PDB entry 8AA2 | electron microscopy, 3.10 A resolution | chains B and I of the 8 polymer chains in the assembly

Chain B:
Name: SusD homolog
Organism: Bacteroides thetaiotaomicron VPI-5482
UniProt: Q8A6W4 (Q8A6W4_BACTN); residues -17 to 552 here correspond to UniProt positions 1-570 (UniProt number = residue number + 18)
Sequence (570 residues; row label = number of the first residue in the row; numbers below 1 keep their minus sign (Met-17 is residue -17)):
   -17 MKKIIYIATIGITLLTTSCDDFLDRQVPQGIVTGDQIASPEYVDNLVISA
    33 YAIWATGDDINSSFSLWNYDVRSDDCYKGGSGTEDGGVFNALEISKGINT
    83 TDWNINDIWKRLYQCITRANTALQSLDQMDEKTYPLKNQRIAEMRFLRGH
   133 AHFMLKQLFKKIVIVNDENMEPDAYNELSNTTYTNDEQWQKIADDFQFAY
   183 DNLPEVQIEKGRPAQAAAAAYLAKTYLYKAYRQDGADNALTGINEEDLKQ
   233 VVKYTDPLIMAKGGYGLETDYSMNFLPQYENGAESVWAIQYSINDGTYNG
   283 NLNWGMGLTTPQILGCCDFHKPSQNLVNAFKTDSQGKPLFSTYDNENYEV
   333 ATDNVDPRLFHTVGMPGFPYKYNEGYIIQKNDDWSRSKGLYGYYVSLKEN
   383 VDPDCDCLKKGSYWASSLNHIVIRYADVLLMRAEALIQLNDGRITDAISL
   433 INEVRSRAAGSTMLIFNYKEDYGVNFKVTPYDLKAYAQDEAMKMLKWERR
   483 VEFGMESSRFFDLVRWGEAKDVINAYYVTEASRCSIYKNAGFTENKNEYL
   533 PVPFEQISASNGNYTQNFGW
Disordered / not traced: -17 to 1
Cystine bridges: Cys387-Cys389
Ion coordination: Mg2+: Glu262, Tyr273, Ser399, Asn401 (shared with 1 residue of chain A)
Residues lining bound ligands: beta-D-fructofuranose (FRU): Asp41, Ile42, Asn43, Asp67, Gly68, Phe71, Trp85, Leu290, Cys298, Phe301, Arg368, Tyr395

Chain I:
Name: SusC homolog
Organism: Bacteroides thetaiotaomicron VPI-5482
UniProt: Q8A6W3 (Q8A6W3_BACTN); residues -24 to 1016 here correspond to UniProt positions 1-1041 (UniProt number = residue number + 25)
Sequence (1041 residues; row label = number of the first residue in the row; numbers below 1 keep their minus sign (Met-24 is residue -24)):
   -24 MPGIMKNKKLLCSVCFLFAFMSALWGQNITVKGNVTSKTDGQPIIGASVV
    26 ETTATTNGTITDFDGNFTLSVPVNSTLKITYIGYKPVTVKAAAIVNVLLE
    76 EDTQMVDEVVVTGYTTQRKADLTGAVSVVKVDEIQKQGENNPVKALQGRV
   126 PGMNITADGNPSGSATVRIRGIGTLNNNDPLYIIDGVPTKAGMHELNGND
   176 IESIQVLKDAASASIYGSRAANGVIIITTKQGKKGQIKINFDASVSASMY
   226 QSKMNVLNTEQYGRAMWQAYVNDGENPNGNALGYAYNWGYNADGNPVLYG
   276 MTLSKYLDSKNTMPVADTDWFDEITRTGVIQQYNLSVSNGSEKGSSFFSL
   326 GYYKNLGVIKDTDFDRFSARMNSDYKLIDDILTIGQHFTLNRTSEVQAPG
   376 GIIETALDIPSAIPVYASDGSWGGPVGGWPDRRNPRAVLEYNKDNRYTYW
   426 RMFGDAYVNLTPFKGFNLRSTFGLDYANKQARYFTYPYQEGTQTNNGKSA
   476 VEAKQEHWTKWMWNAIATYQLEVGKHRGDVMIGMELNREDDSHFSGYKED
   526 FSILTPDYMWPDAGSGTAQAYGAGEGYSLVSFFGKMNYSYADRYLLSLTL
   576 RRDGSSRFGKNHRYATFPSVSLGWRITQENFMKELTWLDDLKLRASWGQT
   626 GNQEISNLARYTIYAPNYGTTDSFGGQSYGTAYDITGSNGGGVLPSGFKR
   676 NQIGNDNIKWETTTQTNVGIDFSLFKQSLYGSLEYYYKKATDILTEMAGV
   726 GVLGEGGSRWINSGAMKNQGFEFNLGYRNKTAFGLTYDLNGNISTYRNEI
   776 LELPETVAANGKFGGNGVKSVVGHTYGAQVGYIADGIFKSQDEVDNHATQ
   826 EGAAVGRIRYRDIDHNGVIDERDQNWIYDPTPSFSYGLNIYLEYKNFDLT
   876 MFWQGVQGVDIISDVKKKSDFWSASNVGFLNKGTRLLNAWSPTNPNSDIP
   926 ALTRSDTNNEQRVSTYFVENGSFLKLRNIQLGYTVPAVISKKMRMDRLRF
   976 YCSAQNLLTIKSKNFTGEDPENPNFSYPIPVNITFGLNIGF
Disordered / not traced: -24 to 92
Ion coordination: Mg2+ site 1: Asn664 (shared with 4 residues of chain J); Mg2+ site 2: Asp837, Asp839, Asn841, Val843, Asp848
Residues lining bound ligands:
  - beta-D-fructofuranose (FRU), molecule 1: Ala166, Gly167, His169, Glu170, Gln372, Tyr422, Tyr424, Lys454, Lys479, Glu481, Trp483
  - beta-D-fructofuranose (FRU), molecule 2: Glu379, Thr380, Asp383, Asp406, Arg407, Phe649, Gln652, Asn901, Val902

Chain B / chain I interface:
Pairs across the interface (12; chain B residue first):
  Val9(B) - Asp532(I)
  Gln11(B) - Asp532(I)
  Gln11(B) - Trp535(I)
  Gly12(B) - Asp532(I)  hydrogen bond (backbone-backbone)
  Gly12(B) - Tyr533(I)
  Gly12(B) - Ala538(I)
  Ile13(B) - Tyr533(I)
  Val14(B) - Ile528(I)  hydrophobic
  Val14(B) - Tyr533(I)  hydrophobic
  Tyr24(B) - Ile528(I)
  Asn276(B) - Gly666(I)
  Asn276(B) - Gly667(I)
Other interface residues (no listed pair), chain B (9 interface residues in all): Pro10, Gln18
Other interface residues (no listed pair), chain I (8 interface residues in all): Ser527

Overview:
The interface between chain B and chain I involves 9 residues on one side and 8 on the other, with 1 hydrogen
bond. Its one hydrogen bond, Gly12(B)-Asp532(I), is backbone to backbone. Bound to chain B:
beta-D-fructofuranose. Chain I binds beta-D-fructofuranose.
Here chain B is SusD homolog and chain I is SusC homolog, both from Bacteroides thetaiotaomicron VPI-5482.
Entry 8AA2 (Inactive levan utilisation machinery (utilisome) in the presence of levan fructo-oligosaccharides
DP 15-25) was determined by electron microscopy, deposited together with 8A9Y, 8AA0, 8AA1 and 8AA3.
